PDB entry 7USZ | X-ray diffraction, 1.65 A resolution | chains A and B

[Chain A (and B)]
Name: N(G), N(G)-dimethylarginine dimethylaminohydrolase 1
Organism: Homo sapiens
Notes: EC 3.5.3.18; chain B of this document is another copy of the same molecule, construct and numbering; everything in this record applies to it too
UniProt: O94760 (DDAH1_HUMAN); residue numbers follow UniProt; this construct covers 2-285
Sequence (289 residues; numbered -3 to 285; the number before each row is that of its first residue; numbers below 1 keep their minus sign (Gly-3 is residue -3)):
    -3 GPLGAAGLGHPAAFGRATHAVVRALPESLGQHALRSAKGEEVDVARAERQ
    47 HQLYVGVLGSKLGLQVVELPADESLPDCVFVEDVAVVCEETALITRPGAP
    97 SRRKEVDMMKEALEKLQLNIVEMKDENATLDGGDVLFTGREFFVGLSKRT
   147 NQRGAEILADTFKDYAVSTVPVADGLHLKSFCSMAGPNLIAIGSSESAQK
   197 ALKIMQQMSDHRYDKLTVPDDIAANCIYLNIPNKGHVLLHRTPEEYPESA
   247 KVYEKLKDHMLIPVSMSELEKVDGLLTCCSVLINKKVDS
Unresolved in the structure: -3 to 8, 283-285 (chain B: 283-285)
Construct notes: expression tag (-3 to 1)
Ion coordination: Zn2+ near Cys274 (its only coordinating residue here)
Curated features (UniProtKB/Swiss-Prot):
  - active site: His173 (Proton donor), Cys274 (Nucleophile)
  - binding site (substrate): Leu30, Asp73, Glu78, Asp79, Arg98, Arg145, Val268
  - binding site (Zn(2+)): Cys274
  - modified residue: Ala2 (N-acetylalanine), Cys222 (S-nitrosocysteine), Cys274 (S-nitrosocysteine)
  - mutagenesis: Leu30 (L30A: Reduces enzyme activity and affinity for asymmetric dimethylarginine about 12-fold), Glu78 (E78A: Reduces enzyme activity about 1000-fold, and affinity for asymmetric dimethylarginine about 100-fold), Leu271 (L271G: Reduces enzyme activity about 10-fold, and affinity for asymmetric dimethylarginine about 7-fold)

[Chain A / chain B interface]
Chain A side of the interface, 3 residues: Arg208, Asp210, Asp254
Chain B side of the interface, 2 residues: Lys159, Asp160

[Summary]
3 residues of chain A face 2 of chain B across their interface. Curated annotation (UniProt) lists active-site
residues His173(A) and Cys274(A), 7 substrate-binding residues, Zn2+-binding residue Cys274(A) and 3
mutagenesis sites on chain A.
Chain A and chain B are both N(G), N(G)-dimethylarginine dimethylaminohydrolase 1 (Homo sapiens); the
structure, Human DDAH-1, holo (Zn-bound) form, was determined by X-ray diffraction (same publication as 7UT0).
